Entry 4ODE (X-ray diffraction, 1.80 A resolution); this record covers chain A.

# Chain A
Molecule: E3 ubiquitin-protein ligase Mdm2
From: Homo sapiens
Notes: EC 6.3.2.-
UniProtKB: Q00987 (MDM2_HUMAN); residue numbers follow UniProt; this construct covers 6-110
Amino-acid sequence (105 residues; each row starts with the number of its first residue):
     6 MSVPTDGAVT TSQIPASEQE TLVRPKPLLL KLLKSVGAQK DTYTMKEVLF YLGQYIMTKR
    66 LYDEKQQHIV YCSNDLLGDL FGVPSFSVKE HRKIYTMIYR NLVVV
Ligand contacts: 2U0 ((2-{[(3R,5R,6S)-1-[(1S)-2-(tert-butylsulfonyl)-1-cyclopropylethyl]-6-(4-chloro-3-fluorophenyl)-5-(3-chlorophenyl)-3-methyl-2-oxopiperidin-3-yl]methyl}-1,3-thiazol-5-yl)acetic acid): Met-6, Val-8, Val-14, Thr-15, Thr-16, Gln-18, Leu-54, Leu-57, Gly-58, Gln-59, Ile-61, Met-62, Tyr-67, His-73, Phe-91, Val-93, Lys-94, His-96, Ile-99, Tyr-100

# In short
Chain A binds compound 2U0.
Chain A is E3 ubiquitin-protein ligase Mdm2 (Homo sapiens); the structure, Co-Crystal Structure of MDM2 with
Inhibitor Compound 4, was determined by X-ray diffraction, deposited together with 4OCC, 4ODF, 4OGN, 4OGT and
4OGV.
